PDB entry 6OQT | electron microscopy, 3.10 A resolution | chains X and a of the 22 polymer chains in the assembly

Chain X:
Molecule: ATP synthase subunit b
From: Escherichia coli
UniProt: A0A073FPT7 (A0A073FPT7_ECOLX); numbering as in UniProt (aligned over 1-156)
Sequence (156 residues; row label = number of the first residue in the row):
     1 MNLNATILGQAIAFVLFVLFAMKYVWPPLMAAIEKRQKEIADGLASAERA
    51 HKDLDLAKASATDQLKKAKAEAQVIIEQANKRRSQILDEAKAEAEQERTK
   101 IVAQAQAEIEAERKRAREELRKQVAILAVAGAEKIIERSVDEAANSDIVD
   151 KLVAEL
Differences from the reference sequence: conflict Ala21 (Cys in A0A073FPT7)

Chain a:
Molecule: ATP synthase subunit a
From: Escherichia coli
UniProt: C3SL77 (C3SL77_ECOLX); numbering as in UniProt (aligned over 1-271)
Sequence (271 residues; numbered 1 to 271; the number before each row is that of its first residue):
     1 MASENMTPQDYIGHHLNNLQLDLRTFSLVDPQNPPATFWTINIDSMFFSV
    51 VLGLLFLVLFRSVAKKATSGVPGKFQTAIELVIGFVNGSVKDMYHGKSKL
   101 IAPLALTIFVWVFLMNLMDLLPIDLLPYIAEHVLGLPALRVVPSADVNVT
   151 LSMALGVFILILFYSIKMKGIGGFTKELTLQPFNHWAFIPVNLILEGVSL
   201 LSKPVSLGLRLFGNMYAGELIFILIAGLLPWWSQWILNVPWAIFHILIIT
   251 LQAFIFMVLTIVYLSMASEEH
Disordered / not traced: 1-3, 270-271

Chain X / chain a interface:
Contacting residue pairs (56; chain X residue first):
  Met1(X) - Leu16(a)
  Asn2(X) - Asn148(a)  hydrogen bond (backbone-side chain)
  Leu3(X) - Asn148(a)
  Asn4(X) - Phe38(a)
  Asn4(X) - Thr40(a)  hydrogen bond (side chain-backbone)
  Asn4(X) - Ile41(a)
  Asn4(X) - Asn42(a)  hydrogen bond
  Asn4(X) - Asn148(a)  hydrogen bond (backbone-side chain)
  Ala5(X) - Phe38(a)  hydrogen bond (backbone-backbone)
  Ala5(X) - Trp39(a)  hydrophobic
  Thr6(X) - Ile41(a)
  Thr6(X) - Asn42(a)  hydrogen bond (side chain-backbone)
  Thr6(X) - Met46(a)
  Ile7(X) - Asn148(a)
  Ile7(X) - Leu151(a)  hydrophobic
  Ile7(X) - Ser152(a)  hydrogen bond (backbone-side chain)
  Gly9(X) - Met46(a)
  Gln10(X) - Met46(a)  hydrogen bond (backbone-side chain)
  Gln10(X) - Ser49(a)  hydrogen bond
  Gln10(X) - Trp111(a)
  Gln10(X) - Val149(a)
  Gln10(X) - Ser152(a)
  Ala11(X) - Ser152(a)  hydrogen bond (backbone-side chain)
  Ala13(X) - Val50(a)  hydrophobic
  Phe14(X) - Leu104(a)  hydrophobic
  Phe14(X) - Trp111(a)  hydrophobic
  Phe17(X) - Gly53(a)
  Phe17(X) - Leu54(a)  hydrophobic
  Phe17(X) - Leu57(a)  hydrophobic
  Phe17(X) - Thr107(a)
  Val18(X) - Leu100(a)  hydrophobic
  Ala21(X) - Thr107(a)
  Met22(X) - Leu100(a)  hydrophobic
  Met22(X) - Pro103(a)  hydrophobic
  Tyr24(X) - Arg61(a)  hydrogen bond (backbone-side chain)
  Tyr24(X) - Ala64(a)
  Val25(X) - Phe60(a)  hydrophobic
  Val25(X) - Ala64(a)
  Trp26(X) - Ile83(a)  hydrophobic
  Trp26(X) - Ala102(a)  hydrophobic
  Trp26(X) - Leu106(a)  hydrophobic
  Pro28(X) - Ala64(a)
  Leu29(X) - Phe60(a)  hydrophobic
  Leu29(X) - Val63(a)  hydrophobic
  Leu29(X) - Ala64(a)  hydrophobic
  Leu29(X) - Ile83(a)  hydrophobic
  Ala32(X) - Ala67(a)  hydrophobic
  Ala32(X) - Ser69(a)  hydrogen bond (backbone-side chain)
  Ile33(X) - Glu80(a)
  Ile33(X) - Ile83(a)  hydrophobic
  Lys35(X) - Ser69(a)
  Arg36(X) - Thr68(a)  hydrogen bond (side chain-backbone)
  Arg36(X) - Ser69(a)
  Arg36(X) - Gly70(a)  hydrogen bond (side chain-backbone)
  Arg36(X) - Pro72(a)
  Arg36(X) - Glu80(a)  salt bridge
Other interface residues (no listed pair), chain X (28 interface residues in all): Phe20, Met30, Ala31
Other interface residues (no listed pair), chain a (44 interface residues in all): Gln20, Ser45, Ile79, Asn87, Arg140, Val147, Met153, Leu155, Phe212, Tyr216

In short:
28 residues of chain X face 44 of chain a across their interface, with 14 hydrogen bonds and 1 salt bridge.
Polar pairs include Arg36(X)-Glu80(a), Asn2(X)-Asn148(a) and Asn4(X)-Thr40(a).
Chain X is ATP synthase subunit b and chain a is ATP synthase subunit a, both from Escherichia coli; the
structure, E. coli ATP synthase State 1c, was determined by electron microscopy together with 6OQR, 6OQS,
6OQU, 6OQV, 6OQW, 6PQV and 3 further entries from the same study.
